8G2J - chains I and C of the 3 polymer chains in the assembly; structure by electron microscopy, 3.30 A resolution.

== Chain I (and C) ==
Protein: Cellulose synthase
Source organism: Populus tremula x P. tremuloides/Amanita muscaria mixed EST library
Notes: chain C of this document is another copy of the same molecule, construct and numbering; everything in this record applies to it too
UniProt: Q6J8X0 (Q6J8X0_POPPZ); numbering as in UniProt (aligned over 1-978)
Amino-acid sequence (991 residues; numbered -12 to 978; the number before each row is that of its first residue; numbers below 1 keep their minus sign (Met-12 is residue -12)):
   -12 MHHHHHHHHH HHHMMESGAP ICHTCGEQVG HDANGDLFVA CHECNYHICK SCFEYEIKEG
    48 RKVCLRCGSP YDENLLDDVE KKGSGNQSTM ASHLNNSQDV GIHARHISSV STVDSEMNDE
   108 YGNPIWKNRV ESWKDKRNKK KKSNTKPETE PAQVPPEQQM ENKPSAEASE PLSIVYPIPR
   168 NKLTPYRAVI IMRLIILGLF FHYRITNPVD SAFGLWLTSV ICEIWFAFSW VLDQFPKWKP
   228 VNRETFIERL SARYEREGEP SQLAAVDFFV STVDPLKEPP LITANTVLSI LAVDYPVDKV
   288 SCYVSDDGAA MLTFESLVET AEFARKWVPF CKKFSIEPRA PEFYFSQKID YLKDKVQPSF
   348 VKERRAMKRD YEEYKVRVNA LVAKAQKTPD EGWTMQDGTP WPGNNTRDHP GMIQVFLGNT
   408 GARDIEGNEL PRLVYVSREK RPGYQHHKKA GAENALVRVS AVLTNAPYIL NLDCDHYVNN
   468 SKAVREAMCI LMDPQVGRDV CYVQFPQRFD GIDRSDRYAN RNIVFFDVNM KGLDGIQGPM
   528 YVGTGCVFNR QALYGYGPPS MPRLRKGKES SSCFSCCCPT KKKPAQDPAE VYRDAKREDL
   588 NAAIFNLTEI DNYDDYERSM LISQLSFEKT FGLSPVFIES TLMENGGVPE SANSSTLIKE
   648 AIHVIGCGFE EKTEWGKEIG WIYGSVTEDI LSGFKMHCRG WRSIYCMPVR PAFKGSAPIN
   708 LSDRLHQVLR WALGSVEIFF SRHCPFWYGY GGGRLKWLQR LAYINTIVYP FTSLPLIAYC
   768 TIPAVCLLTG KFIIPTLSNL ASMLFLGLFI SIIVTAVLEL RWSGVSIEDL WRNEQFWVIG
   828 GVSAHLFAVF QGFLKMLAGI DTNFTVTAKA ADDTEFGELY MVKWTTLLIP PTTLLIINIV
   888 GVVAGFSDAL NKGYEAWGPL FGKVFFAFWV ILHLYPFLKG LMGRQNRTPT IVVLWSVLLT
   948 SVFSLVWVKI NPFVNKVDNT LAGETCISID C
Unresolved in the structure: -12 to 156, 552-609, 847-868, 957-978 (chain C: -12 to 156, 552-609, 847-868, 956-978)
Differences from the reference sequence: initiating methionine (-12); expression tag (-11 to 0); conflict Arg124 (Lys in Q6J8X0), Ala370 (Pro in Q6J8X0), Pro622 (Ser in Q6J8X0), Thr947 (Ala in Q6J8X0)
Residues lining bound ligands: uridine-5'-diphosphate-glucose (UPG): Ser258, Thr259, Val260, Lys264, Glu265, Asp294, Lys435, Lys436, Ala439, Asp460, Cys461, Val529, Gly530, Thr531, Glu675, Asp676, Gln714, Arg717
What the authors report for this chain:
  - binding site for beta-D-glucopyranose: Trp718
  - binding site for uridine-5'-diphosphate-glucose: Ser258, Val260, Glu265, Asp294, Lys436, Val529, Gly530, Thr531, Val673 to Asp676, Arg717
  - Mg2+ coordination: Asp462
  - mutagenesis - V853L, T854S: decreased catalytic activity
  - mutagenesis - R717A, F851I, T854A, K856R: abolished catalytic activity

== How chain I and chain C interact ==
Contacting residue pairs - 26 pairs, chain I then chain C:
  Arg356(I) - Arg352(C)
  Arg356(I) - Arg356(C)
  Glu359(I) - Tyr338(C)  hydrogen bond
  Glu359(I) - Leu339(C)
  Glu359(I) - Val348(C)
  Lys362(I) - Asp337(C)  salt bridge
  Lys362(I) - Leu339(C)
  Val363(I) - Leu339(C)  hydrophobic
  Val363(I) - Lys342(C)
  Val363(I) - Gln344(C)
  Asn366(I) - Leu339(C)
  Asn366(I) - Lys340(C)  hydrogen bond (side chain-backbone)
  Asn366(I) - Lys342(C)
  Ala367(I) - Val343(C)  hydrophobic
  Ala370(I) - Val343(C)  hydrophobic
  Arg931(I) - Arg501(C)  hydrogen bond (side chain-backbone)
  Arg931(I) - Glu815(C)
  Asn933(I) - Glu815(C)
  Thr935(I) - Trp818(C)
  Pro936(I) - Trp818(C)  hydrophobic
  Val940(I) - Ile800(C)  hydrophobic
  Ser943(I) - Leu793(C)
  Ser948(I) - Leu793(C)
  Ser951(I) - Ser789(C)  hydrogen bond
  Trp954(I) - Asn786(C)
  Val955(I) - Asn786(C)
Also at the interface, not in a pair above, chain I (20 interface residues in all): Glu360, Gln932, Val944
Also at the interface, not in a pair above, chain C (22 interface residues in all): Asp341, Pro345, Lys349, Leu784, Ile814

== In short ==
The interface between chain I and chain C involves 20 residues on one side and 22 on the other; the contacts
include 4 hydrogen bonds and 1 salt bridge. Among the polar pairs are Lys362(I)-Asp337(C), Glu359(I)-Tyr338(C)
and Asn366(I)-Lys340(C). The paper reports a binding site for uridine-5'-diphosphate-glucose at Ser258(I),
Val260(I) and Glu265(I) among others; R717A, F851I and T854A of chain I, among others, abolish catalytic
activity; 6 substitutions were tested in all.
Chain I and chain C are both Cellulose synthase (Populus tremula x P. tremuloides/Amanita muscaria mixed EST
library); the structure, Hybrid aspen cellulose synthase-8 bound to UDP-glucose, was determined by electron
microscopy (same publication as 8G27).
